5I2A - chain A; structure by X-ray diffraction, 2.10 A resolution.

# Chain A
Molecule: Diol-dehydratase
Organism: Roseburia inulinivorans
UniProtKB: Q1A666 (Q1A666_9FIRM); numbering as in UniProt (aligned over 1-843)
Chain sequence (843 residues; numbered 1 to 843; the number before each row is that of its first residue):
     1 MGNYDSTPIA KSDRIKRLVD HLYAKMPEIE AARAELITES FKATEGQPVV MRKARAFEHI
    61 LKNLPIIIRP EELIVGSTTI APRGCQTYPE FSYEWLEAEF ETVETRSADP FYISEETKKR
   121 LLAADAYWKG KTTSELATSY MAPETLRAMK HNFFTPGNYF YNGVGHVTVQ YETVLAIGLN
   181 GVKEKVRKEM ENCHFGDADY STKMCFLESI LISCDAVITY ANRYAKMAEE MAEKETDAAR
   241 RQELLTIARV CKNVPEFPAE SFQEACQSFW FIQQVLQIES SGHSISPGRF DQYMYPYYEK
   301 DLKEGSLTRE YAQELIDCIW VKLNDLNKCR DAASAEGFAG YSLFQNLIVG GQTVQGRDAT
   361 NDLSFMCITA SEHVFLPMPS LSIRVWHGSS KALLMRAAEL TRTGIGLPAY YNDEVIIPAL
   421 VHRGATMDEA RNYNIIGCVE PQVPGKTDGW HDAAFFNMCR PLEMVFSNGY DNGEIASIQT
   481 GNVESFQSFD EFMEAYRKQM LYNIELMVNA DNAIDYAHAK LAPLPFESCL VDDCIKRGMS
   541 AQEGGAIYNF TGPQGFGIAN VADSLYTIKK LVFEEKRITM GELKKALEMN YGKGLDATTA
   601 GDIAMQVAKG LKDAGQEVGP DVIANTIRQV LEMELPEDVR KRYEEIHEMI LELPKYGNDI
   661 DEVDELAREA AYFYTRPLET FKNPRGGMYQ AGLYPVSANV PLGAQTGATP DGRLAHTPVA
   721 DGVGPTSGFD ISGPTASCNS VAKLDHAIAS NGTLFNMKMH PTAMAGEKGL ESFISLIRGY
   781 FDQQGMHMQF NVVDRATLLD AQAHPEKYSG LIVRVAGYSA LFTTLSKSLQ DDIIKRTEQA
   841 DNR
Not modelled in the structure: 1-3, 840-843
Reported in the primary citation:
  - interface residues: Ile-623, Ile-627, Leu-631
  - conformationally variable residues (loop rearrangement): Arg-106 to Asp-109
  - catalytic residues: Cys-438 (proposed by the authors, not directly observed)
  - mutagenesis - F344Y/V696S: increased catalytic activity on glycerol

# Overview
From the paper: the catalytic residue Cys-438; F344Y/V696S increase catalytic activity on glycerol.
Chain A is Diol-dehydratase (Roseburia inulinivorans); the structure, 1,2-propanediol Dehydration in Roseburia
inulinivorans; Structural Basis for Substrate and Enantiomer Selectivity, was determined by X-ray diffraction
(same publication as 5I2G).
